PDB entry 2OXJ | X-ray diffraction, 2.00 A resolution | chains A and C of the 3 polymer chains in the assembly

# Chain A (and C)
Molecule: hybrid alpha/beta peptide based on the GCN4-p1 sequence; heptad positions b and f substituted with beta-amino acids
Notes: chain C of this document is another copy of the same molecule, construct and numbering; everything in this record applies to it too
Chain sequence (34 residues; row label = number of the first residue in the row; numbering starts at 0):
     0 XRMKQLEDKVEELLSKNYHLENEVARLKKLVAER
Modified / non-standard residues: ACE (acetyl group) at position 0; K3, K28 ((3s)-3,7-diaminoheptanoic acid; B3K); D7 (3-aminopentanedioic acid; B3D); E10 ((3s)-3-aminohexanedioic acid; B3E); S14 ((3r)-3-amino-4-hydroxybutanoic acid; B3S); Y17 ((3S)-3-amino-4-(4-hydroxyphenyl)butanoic acid; B3Y); N21 ((3s)-3,5-diamino-5-oxopentanoic acid; B3X); A24 ((3s)-3-aminobutanoic acid; B3A); A31 (beta-alanine; BAL)

# Interface between chain A and chain C
Contacting residue pairs - 24 pairs, chain A then chain C:
  M2(A) with L5(C), hydrophobic
  K3(A) with R1(C)
  L5(A) with L5(C), hydrophobic
  E6(A) with L5(C)
  V9(A) with L12(C), hydrophobic
  L12(A) with L12(C), hydrophobic
  L13(A) with L12(C), hydrophobic
  N16(A) with L12(C); K15(C); L19(C)
  Y17(A) with K15(C)
  L19(A) with L19(C), hydrophobic
  E20(A) with K15(C), salt bridge; H18(C), salt bridge; L19(C)
  V23(A) with E22(C); V23(C), hydrophobic
  A24(A) with E22(C)
  L26(A) with L26(C), hydrophobic
  K27(A) with E22(C), salt bridge; R25(C); L29(C)
  V30(A) with L29(C), hydrophobic
  A31(A) with L29(C)
Other interface residues (no listed pair), chain A (18 interface residues in all): E10
Other interface residues (no listed pair), chain C (16 interface residues in all): M2, K8, V9, E11, V30

# Overview
18 residues of chain A face 16 of chain C across their interface, with 3 salt bridges. Polar contacts include
E20(A)-K15(C), E20(A)-H18(C) and K27(A)-E22(C).
Chain A and chain C are both hybrid alpha/beta peptide based on the GCN4-p1 sequence; heptad positions b and f
substituted with beta-amino acids; the structure, Helix Bundle Quaternary Structure from alpha/beta-Peptide
Foldamers: GCN4-p1 with beta-residues at b and f heptad positions, was determined by X-ray diffraction,
deposited together with 2OXK.
